PDB entry 9IVT | X-ray diffraction, 1.75 A resolution | chain A

# Chain A
Name: Angiopoietin-1
Source organism: Homo sapiens
UniProt: Q15389 (ANGP1_HUMAN); residues 283-498 here = UniProt positions 283-498
Amino-acid sequence (229 residues; each row starts with the number of its first residue; note: 283 numbers in that range are skipped by the numbering (no residue carries them; nothing is unmodelled there); numbers below 1 keep their minus sign (Asp-13 is residue -13)):
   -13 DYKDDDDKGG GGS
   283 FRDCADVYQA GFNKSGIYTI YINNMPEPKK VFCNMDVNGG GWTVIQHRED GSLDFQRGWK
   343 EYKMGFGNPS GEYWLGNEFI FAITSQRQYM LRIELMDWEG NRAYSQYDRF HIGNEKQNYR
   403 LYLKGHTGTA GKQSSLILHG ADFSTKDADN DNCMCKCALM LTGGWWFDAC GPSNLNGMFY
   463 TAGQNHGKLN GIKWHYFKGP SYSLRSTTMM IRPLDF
Not modelled in the structure: -13 to -3
Construct notes: expression tag (-13 to -1)
Curated features (UniProtKB/Swiss-Prot):
  - glycosylation: Asn295 (N-linked (GlcNAc...) asparagine)
  - natural variant: Arg494 (R494Q: In HAE5; uncertain significance)
Disulfide bonds: Cys286-Cys315, Cys435-Cys437, Cys439-Cys452

# Overview
Chain A is Angiopoietin-1 (Homo sapiens); the structure, Crystal structure of Ang1 receptor-binding domain,
was determined by X-ray diffraction, deposited together with 9IVU.
